5SY3 - chain A; structure by X-ray diffraction, 2.30 A resolution.

# Chain A
Molecule: Renin
Source organism: Homo sapiens
Notes: EC 3.4.23.15
UniProtKB: P00797 (RENI_HUMAN); residues 2-340 here correspond to UniProt positions 68-406 (UniProt number = residue number + 66)
Sequence (339 residues; row label = number of the first residue in the row):
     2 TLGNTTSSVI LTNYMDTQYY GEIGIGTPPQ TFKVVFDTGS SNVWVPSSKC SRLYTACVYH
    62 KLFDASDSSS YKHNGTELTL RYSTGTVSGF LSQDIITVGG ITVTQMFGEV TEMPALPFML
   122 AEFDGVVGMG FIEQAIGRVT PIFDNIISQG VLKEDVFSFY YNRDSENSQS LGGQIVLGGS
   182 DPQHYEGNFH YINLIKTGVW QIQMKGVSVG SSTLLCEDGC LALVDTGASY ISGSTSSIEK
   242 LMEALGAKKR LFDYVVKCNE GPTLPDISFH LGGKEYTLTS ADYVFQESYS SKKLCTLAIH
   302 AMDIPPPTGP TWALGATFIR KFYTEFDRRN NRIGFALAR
Disordered / not traced: 2-3, 166-169
Cystine bridges: C51-C58, C217-C221, C259-C296
Covalently attached groups: N-acetylglucosamine (NAG) linked to N75
Residues lining bound ligands: 74Z (N-[(furan-2-yl)methyl]-5,6,7,8-tetrahydro[1]benzothieno[2,3-d]pyrimidin-4-amine): T18, Q19, Y20, V36, D38, Y83, T85, P118, F119, L121, A122, F124, V127, Y162, T227, G228, A229, S230, A317
Curated features (UniProtKB/Swiss-Prot):
  - active site: D38, D226
  - glycosylation (N-linked (GlcNAc...) asparagine): N5, N75

# In short
Ligands of chain A: compound 74Z. Covalently linked N-acetylglucosamine: at N75. Curated annotation (UniProt)
lists active-site residues D38 and D226.
Chain A is Renin (Homo sapiens); the structure, Structure-based design of a new series of
N-piperidin-3-ylpyrimidine-5-carboxamides as renin inhibitors, was determined by X-ray diffraction, deposited
together with 5KOQ, 5SXN, 5SY2 and 5SZ9.
